Entry 7U6G (X-ray diffraction, 2.45 A resolution); this record covers chain A.

== Chain A ==
Protein: Quinolone signal response protein
Source organism: Pseudomonas aeruginosa
UniProt: A0A0H2Z6F6 (A0A0H2Z6F6_PSEAB); residue numbers follow UniProt; this construct covers 1-301
Chain sequence (304 residues; row label = number of the first residue in the row; numbers below 1 keep their minus sign (Gly-2 is residue -2)):
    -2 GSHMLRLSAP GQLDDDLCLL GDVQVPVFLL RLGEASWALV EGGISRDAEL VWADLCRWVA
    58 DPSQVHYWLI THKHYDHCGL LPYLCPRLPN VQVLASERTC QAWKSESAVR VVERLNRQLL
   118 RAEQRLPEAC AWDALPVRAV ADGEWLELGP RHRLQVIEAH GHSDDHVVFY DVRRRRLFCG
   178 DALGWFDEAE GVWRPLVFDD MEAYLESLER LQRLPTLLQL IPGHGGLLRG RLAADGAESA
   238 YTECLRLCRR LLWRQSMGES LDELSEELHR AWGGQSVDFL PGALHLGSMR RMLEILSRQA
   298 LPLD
Unresolved in the structure: -2 to -1, 275-281, 298-301
Differences from the reference sequence: expression tag (-2 to 0); engineered mutation Trp182 (Glu in A0A0H2Z6F6), Ala280 (Glu in A0A0H2Z6F6)
Metal / ion sites: Fe ion site 1: His69, His71, His159, Asp178; Fe ion site 2: Asp73, His74, Asp178, His221
Reported in the primary citation:
  - conformationally variable residues (loop rearrangement, order/disorder transition): Gly270 to Leu281
  - mutagenesis - D73A: unchanged signaling
  - mutagenesis - R243A/R246A/R247A: abolished binding to RhlR (citing earlier work)

== Summary ==
His69, His71, His159 and Asp178 form the Fe ion site 1. The Fe ion site 2 is built by Asp73, His74, Asp178 and
His221. From the paper: R243A/R246A/R247A abolish binding to RhlR; conformational variability at Gly270.
Chain A is Quinolone signal response protein (Pseudomonas aeruginosa); the structure, Structure of PQS
Response Protein PqsE(E182W,E280A) Variant, was determined by X-ray diffraction, deposited together with 7TZ9
and 7TZA.
